9II7 - chains N and W of the 24 polymer chains in the assembly; structure by electron microscopy, 3.50 A resolution.

Chain N:
Molecule: 198-nt DNA strand
Source organism: synthetic construct
Sequence (198 nucleotides; row label = number of the first residue in the row; numbers below 1 keep their minus sign (DG-126 is residue -126)):
  -126 GCTTACGTCA GTCTGGCCAT CTTTGTGTTT GGTGTGTTTG GGTGGTGGCC GTTTTCGTTG
   -66 TTTTTTTCTG TCTCGTGCCT GGTGTCTTGG GTGTAATCCC CTTGGCGGTT AAAACGCGGG
    -6 GGACAGCGCG TACGTGCGTT TAAGCGGTGC TAGAGCTGTC TACGACCAAT TGAGCGGCCT
    54 CGGCACCGGG ATTCTGAT
Not modelled in the structure: -126 to -56, -37 to -33, 59-71

Chain W:
Protein: Transcription elongation factor SPT5
Source organism: Komagataella phaffii
UniProt: C4R370 (C4R370_KOMPG); residues 1-908 here = UniProt positions 1-908
Amino-acid sequence (908 residues; numbered 1 to 908; the number before each row is that of its first residue):
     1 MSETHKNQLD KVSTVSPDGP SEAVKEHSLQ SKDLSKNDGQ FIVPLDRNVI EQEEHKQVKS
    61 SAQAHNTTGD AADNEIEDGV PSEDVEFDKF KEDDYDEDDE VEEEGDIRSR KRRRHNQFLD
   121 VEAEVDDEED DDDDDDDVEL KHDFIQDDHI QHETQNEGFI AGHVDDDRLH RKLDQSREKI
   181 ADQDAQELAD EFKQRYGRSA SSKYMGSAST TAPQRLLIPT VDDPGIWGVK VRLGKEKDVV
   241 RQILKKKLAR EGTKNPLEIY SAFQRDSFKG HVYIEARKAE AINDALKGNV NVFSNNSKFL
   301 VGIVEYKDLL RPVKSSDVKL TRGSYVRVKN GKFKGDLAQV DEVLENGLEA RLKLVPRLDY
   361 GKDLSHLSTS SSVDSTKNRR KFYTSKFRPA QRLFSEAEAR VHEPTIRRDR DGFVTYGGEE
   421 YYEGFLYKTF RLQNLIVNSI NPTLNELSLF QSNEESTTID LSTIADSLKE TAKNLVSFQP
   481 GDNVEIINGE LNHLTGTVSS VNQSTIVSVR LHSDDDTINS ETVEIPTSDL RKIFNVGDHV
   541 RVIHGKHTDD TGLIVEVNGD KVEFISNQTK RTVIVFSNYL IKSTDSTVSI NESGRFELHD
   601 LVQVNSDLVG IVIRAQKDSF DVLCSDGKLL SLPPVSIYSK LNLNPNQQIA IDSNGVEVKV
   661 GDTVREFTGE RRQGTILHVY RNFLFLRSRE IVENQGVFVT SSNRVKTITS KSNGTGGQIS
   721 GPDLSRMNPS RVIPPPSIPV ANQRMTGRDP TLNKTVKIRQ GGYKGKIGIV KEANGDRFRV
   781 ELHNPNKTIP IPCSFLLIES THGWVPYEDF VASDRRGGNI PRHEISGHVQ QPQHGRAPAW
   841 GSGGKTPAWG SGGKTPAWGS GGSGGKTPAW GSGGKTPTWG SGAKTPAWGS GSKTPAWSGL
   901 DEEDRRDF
Not modelled in the structure: 1-212, 314-318, 366-382, 404-405, 451-748, 810-908

How chain N and chain W interact:
Residue-residue contacts - 6 pairs, chain N then chain W:
  DG-46(N) - Lys386(W)  salt bridge to the phosphate
  DG-45(N) - Lys334(W)  salt bridge to the phosphate
  DT-42(N) - Leu233(W)  phosphate contact
  DC-41(N) - Arg232(W)  sugar contact
  DC-41(N) - Phe293(W)  phosphate contact
  DT-40(N) - Arg232(W)  salt bridge to the phosphate
Also at the interface, not in a pair above, chain N (6 interface residues in all): DG-43
Also at the interface, not in a pair above, chain W (7 interface residues in all): Lys269, Val290

Summary:
6 residues of chain N and 7 residues of chain W are in contact; the contacts include 3 salt bridges. Among the
polar pairs are DG-46(N)-Lys386(W), DG-45(N)-Lys334(W) and DT-40(N)-Arg232(W).
Chain N is a 198-nt DNA strand (synthetic construct) and chain W is Transcription elongation factor SPT5
(Komagataella phaffii); the structure, RNA polymerase II elongation complex stalled at SHL(-1) of the
nucleosome containing histone variant H2A.B, was determined by electron microscopy.
